Entry 6ZG0 (electron microscopy, 7.70 A resolution (low resolution: residue-level contacts below are approximate; hydrogen-bond / salt-bridge calls are withheld)); this record covers chains C and D of the 8 polymer chains in the assembly.

== Chain C (and D) ==
Name: NAD(+) hydrolase SARM1
Source organism: Homo sapiens
Notes: EC 3.2.2.6, 3.2.2.-; chain D of this document is another copy of the same molecule, construct and numbering; everything in this record applies to it too
Reference sequence: Q6SZW1 (SARM1_HUMAN); residues 26-724 here = UniProt positions 26-724
Amino-acid sequence (726 residues; each row starts with the number of its first residue; numbers below 1 keep their minus sign (Met-1 is residue -1)):
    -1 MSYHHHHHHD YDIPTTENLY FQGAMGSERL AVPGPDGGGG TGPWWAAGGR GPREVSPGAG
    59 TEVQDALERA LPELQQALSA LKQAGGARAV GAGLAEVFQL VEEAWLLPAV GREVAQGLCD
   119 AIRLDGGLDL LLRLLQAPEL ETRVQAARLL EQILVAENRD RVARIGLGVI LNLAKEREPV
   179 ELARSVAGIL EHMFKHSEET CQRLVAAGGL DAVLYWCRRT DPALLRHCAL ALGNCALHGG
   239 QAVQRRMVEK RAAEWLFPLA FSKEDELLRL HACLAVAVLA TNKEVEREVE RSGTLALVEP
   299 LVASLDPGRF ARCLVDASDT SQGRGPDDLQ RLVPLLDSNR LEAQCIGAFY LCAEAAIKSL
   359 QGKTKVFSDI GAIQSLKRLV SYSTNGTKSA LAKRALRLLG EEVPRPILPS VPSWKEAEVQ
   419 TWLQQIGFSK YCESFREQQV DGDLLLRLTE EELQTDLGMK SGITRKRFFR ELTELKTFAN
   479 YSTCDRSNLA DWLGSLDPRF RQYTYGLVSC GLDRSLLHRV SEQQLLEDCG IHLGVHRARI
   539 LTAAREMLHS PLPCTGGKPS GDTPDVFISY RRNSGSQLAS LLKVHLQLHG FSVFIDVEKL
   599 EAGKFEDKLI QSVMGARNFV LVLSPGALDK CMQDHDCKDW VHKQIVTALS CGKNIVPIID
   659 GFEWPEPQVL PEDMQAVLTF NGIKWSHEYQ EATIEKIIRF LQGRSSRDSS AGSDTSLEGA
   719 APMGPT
Unresolved in the structure: -1 to 400, 549-724 (chain D: -1 to 402, 549-724)
Construct notes: initiating methionine (-1); expression tag (0-25); conflict Gln642 (Glu in Q6SZW1)
UniProt features mapped onto this chain:
  - binding site (NAD(+)): Trp103, Arg110, Glu149 to Arg157, His190 to Lys193, Arg569, Arg570, Glu599
  - modified residue (Phosphoserine): Ser548, Ser558
  - mutagenesis: Arg27 (R27A: No effect on mitochondrial localization), Trp103 (W103A: In WQH to A mutant: Increased NAD(+)-binding to ARM repeats, leading to decreased NAD(+) hydrolase activity; when associated with A-150 and A-190), Arg110 (R110A: In RRK to A mutant: Slightly reduced NAD(+)-binding to ARM repeats; when associated with A-157 and A-193 ...), Gln150 (Q150A: In WQH to A mutant: Increased NAD(+)-binding to ARM repeats, leading to decreased NAD(+) hydrolase activity; when associated with A-103 and A-190), Arg157 (R157A: In RRK to A mutant: Slightly reduced NAD(+)-binding to ARM repeats; when associated with A-110 and A-193 ...), His190 (H190A: In WQH to A mutant: Increased NAD(+)-binding to ARM repeats, leading to decreased NAD(+) hydrolase activity; when associated with A-103 and A-150), Lys193 (K193A: In RRK to A mutant: Slightly reduced NAD(+)-binding to ARM repeats; when associated with A-110 and A-157 ...), Arg249 (R249A: No effect on octamer formation; does not affect NAD(+) hydrolase activity), Trp253 (W253A: Constitutively active mutant; strong ability to trigger axonal degeneration caused by disrupted interaction between the TIR domain and ARM repeats), Phe259 (F259A: No effect on octamer formation. Shows increased NAD(+) hydrolase activity and ability to trigger axonal degeneration), Lys261 (K261A: No effect on octamer formation; does not affect NAD(+) hydrolase activity), Ser408 (S408A: Does not affect phosphorylation level), 42 further mutagenesis entries in UniProt
Covalent attachments: beta-mercaptoethanol (BME) linked to Cys482
What the authors report for this chain:
  - mutagenesis - W103D, L152A, R157E, R322E: increased catalytic activity
  - mutagenesis - E94R, W103A, D314A, Q320A, K363A: unchanged catalytic activity

== Chain C / chain D interface ==
Residue-residue contacts (33; chain C residue first):
  Ser459(C) - Gln436(D)
  Ser459(C) - Asp454(D)
  Gly460(C) - Asp454(D)
  Ile461(C) - Gln436(D)
  Ile461(C) - Glu450(D)
  Ile461(C) - Asp454(D)
  Ile461(C) - Leu455(D)
  Thr462(C) - Gln436(D)
  Lys464(C) - Leu442(D)
  Lys464(C) - Arg445(D)
  Lys464(C) - Glu450(D)
  Arg465(C) - Glu414(D)
  Arg465(C) - Gln436(D)
  Arg465(C) - Gln437(D)
  Arg465(C) - Asp439(D)
  Arg465(C) - Leu442(D)
  Arg468(C) - Asp439(D)
  Arg468(C) - Asp441(D)
  Arg468(C) - Leu442(D)
  Arg468(C) - Arg445(D)
  Arg497(C) - Val506(D)
  Arg497(C) - Ser507(D)
  Arg497(C) - Gly509(D)
  Leu531(C) - Asp526(D)
  Gly532(C) - Gln522(D)
  Gly532(C) - Asp526(D)
  Val533(C) - Leu510(D)
  Val533(C) - Gln522(D)
  Val533(C) - Asp526(D)
  His534(C) - Cys508(D)
  Ala536(C) - Gln522(D)
  Arg537(C) - Leu514(D)
  Thr540(C) - Arg517(D)
Interface residues without a listed pair, chain C (18 interface residues in all): Lys458, Asp495, His530
Interface residues without a listed pair, chain D (21 interface residues in all): Val438, Val518

== Overview ==
Chain C and chain D form an interface of 18 and 21 residues respectively. The paper reports that W103D, L152A
and R157E of chain C, among others, increase catalytic activity; E94R, W103A and D314A of chain C, among
others, leave catalytic activity unchanged; 9 substitutions were tested in all.
Both chains are NAD(+) hydrolase SARM1 (Homo sapiens). Entry 6ZG0 (SARM1 SAM1-2 domains) was determined by
electron microscopy (same publication as 6ZFX, 6ZG1 and 7ANW).
